Entry 7DGM (X-ray diffraction, 1.62 A resolution); this record covers chains A and B.

[Chain A (and B)]
Molecule: Myoglobin
From: Equus caballus
Notes: chain B of this document is another copy of the same molecule, construct and numbering; everything in this record applies to it too
Reference sequence: P68082 (MYG_HORSE); residues 1-153 here correspond to UniProt positions 2-154 (UniProt number = residue number + 1)
Chain sequence (153 residues; each row starts with the number of its first residue):
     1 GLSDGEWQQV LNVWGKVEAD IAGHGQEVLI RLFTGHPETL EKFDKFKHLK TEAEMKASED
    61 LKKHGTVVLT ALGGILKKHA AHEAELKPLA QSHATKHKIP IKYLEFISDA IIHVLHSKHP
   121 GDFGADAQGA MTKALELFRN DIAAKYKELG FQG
Differences from the reference sequence: engineered mutation His79 (Lys80 in P68082), Ala80 (Gly81 in P68082), Ala81 (His82 in P68082)
Ion coordination: heme Fe: His93 (together with oxygen atom)
Residues lining bound ligands:
  - heme (HEM), molecule 1: Leu32, Thr39, Lys42, Phe43, Lys45, His64, Val67, Val68, Ala71, Leu72
  - heme (HEM), molecule 2: Leu89, Ser92, His93, His97, Ile99, Tyr103, Leu104, Ile107, Phe138
  - oxygen atom (O): Phe43, His64, Val68

[Chain A / chain B interface]
Contacting residue pairs (103):
  Gly1(A) with Lys133(B)
  Leu2(A) with Ala130(B); Lys133(B); Ala134(B); Leu137(B), hydrophobic
  Glu6(A) with Ala130(B); Lys133(B), salt bridge
  Gln9(A) with Asp126(B); Ala127(B); Ala130(B)
  Val10(A) with Ala130(B); Met131(B)
  Asn12(A) with Asp122(B), hydrogen bond
  Val13(A) with Phe123(B), hydrophobic; Met131(B), hydrophobic
  Trp14(A) with Met131(B), hydrophobic
  Lys16(A) with His119(B); Asp122(B), salt bridge
  Val17(A) with Leu115(B), hydrophobic
  His24(A) with Lys118(B); His119(B), hydrogen bond
  Glu27(A) with Lys118(B), salt bridge
  Val28(A) with Ile107(B), hydrophobic; Ala110(B); Ile111(B), hydrophobic; Val114(B), hydrophobic
  Arg31(A) with Ala110(B); His113(B), hydrogen bond
  Leu32(A) with Phe106(B), hydrophobic; Ile107(B)
  His36(A) with Phe106(B)
  Glu38(A) with Tyr103(B); Phe106(B)
  Thr39(A) with Tyr103(B)
  Lys42(A) with His97(B); Lys98(B), hydrogen bond (side chain-backbone); Ile99(B); Tyr103(B)
  Leu72(A) with Ile111(B), hydrophobic; Leu135(B), hydrophobic
  Gly74(A) with Glu85(B)
  Ile75(A) with His82(B); Glu85(B); Leu89(B), hydrophobic; Phe138(B), hydrophobic
  Lys78(A) with Ala81(B); His82(B); Glu85(B), salt bridge
  His79(A) with His82(B); Leu137(B)
  Ala81(A) with Lys78(B)
  His82(A) with Ile75(B); Lys78(B); His79(B)
  Glu85(A) with Gly74(B); Ile75(B); Lys78(B), salt bridge
  Leu89(A) with Ile75(B), hydrophobic
  His97(A) with Lys42(B), hydrogen bond (backbone-side chain)
  Lys98(A) with Lys42(B), hydrogen bond (backbone-side chain)
  Ile99(A) with Lys42(B)
  Tyr103(A) with Glu38(B); Thr39(B)
  Phe106(A) with Leu32(B), hydrophobic; His36(B); Glu38(B); Thr39(B)
  Ile107(A) with Val28(B), hydrophobic; Leu32(B)
  Ala110(A) with Val28(B); Arg31(B); Leu32(B)
  Ile111(A) with Val28(B), hydrophobic; Leu72(B), hydrophobic
  His113(A) with Arg31(B)
  Val114(A) with Glu27(B); Val28(B)
  Leu115(A) with Val13(B), hydrophobic; Val17(B), hydrophobic
  Lys118(A) with His24(B); Glu27(B), salt bridge
  His119(A) with Lys16(B); His24(B), hydrogen bond
  Asp122(A) with Lys16(B), salt bridge
  Phe123(A) with Val13(B), hydrophobic
  Asp126(A) with Gln9(B)
  Ala127(A) with Gln9(B)
  Ala130(A) with Leu2(B); Glu6(B); Gln9(B); Val10(B)
  Met131(A) with Val13(B), hydrophobic; Trp14(B), hydrophobic
  Lys133(A) with Gly1(B); Leu2(B); Glu6(B), salt bridge
  Ala134(A) with Leu2(B); Val10(B), hydrophobic
  Leu135(A) with Leu72(B), hydrophobic
  Leu137(A) with Leu2(B), hydrophobic; His79(B)
  Phe138(A) with Ile75(B), hydrophobic
  Asp141(A) with His79(B)
Other interface residues (no listed pair), chain A (60 interface residues in all): Trp7, Leu29, Val68, Leu69, Leu76, Leu86, Pro100
Other interface residues (no listed pair), chain B (59 interface residues in all): Trp7, Asp20, Leu29, Val68, Leu69, Leu76, Leu86, Asp141

[Overview]
60 residues of chain A and 59 residues of chain B are in contact; the contacts include 7 hydrogen bonds and 8
salt bridges. Polar pairs include Glu6(A)-Lys133(B), Lys16(A)-Asp122(B) and Glu27(A)-Lys118(B). Bound to chain
A: heme and oxygen atom.
Both chains are Myoglobin (Equus caballus). Entry 7DGM (The dimeric structure of K79H/G80A/H81A myoglobin) was
determined by X-ray diffraction together with 7DGJ, 7DGK, 7DGL, 7DGN and 7DGO from the same study.
